2F5S - chains B and A of the 3 polymer chains in the assembly; structure by X-ray diffraction, 2.35 A resolution.

# Chain B
Molecule: 16-nt DNA strand
Sequence (16 nucleotides; each row starts with the number of its first residue; numbers below 1 keep their minus sign (DA-2 is residue -2)):
    -2 AGGTAGACTC GGACGC
Not modelled in the structure: -2 to -1, 12-13

# Chain A
Name: formamidopyrimidine-DNA glycosidase
Source organism: Geobacillus stearothermophilus
Notes: EC 3.2.2.23
UniProt: P84131 (P84131_BACST); residue numbers follow UniProt; this construct covers 1-274
Sequence (274 residues; numbered 1 to 274; the number before each row is that of its first residue):
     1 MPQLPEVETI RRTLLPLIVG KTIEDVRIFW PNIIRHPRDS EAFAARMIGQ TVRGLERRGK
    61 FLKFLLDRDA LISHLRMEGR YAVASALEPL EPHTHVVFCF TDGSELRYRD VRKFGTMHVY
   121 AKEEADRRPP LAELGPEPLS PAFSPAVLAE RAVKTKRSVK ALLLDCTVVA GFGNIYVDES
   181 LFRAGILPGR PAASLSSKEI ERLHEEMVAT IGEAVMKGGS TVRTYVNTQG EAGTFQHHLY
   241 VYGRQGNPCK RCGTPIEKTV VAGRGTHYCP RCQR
Not modelled in the structure: 1
Construct notes: engineered mutation Gln3 (Glu in P84131), Cys166 (Gln in P84131)
Ion coordination: Zn2+: Cys249, Cys252, Cys269, Cys272
What the authors report for this chain:
  - binding site for the 16-nt DNA strand: Phe114

# How chain B and chain A interact
Pairs across the interface (13):
  DT1(B) - Thr155(A)  hydrogen bond to the phosphate
  DT1(B) - Arg157(A)  salt bridge to the phosphate
  DT6(B) - Phe114(A)  stacking on the base
  DC7(B) - Trp30(A)  hydrogen bond to the phosphate
  DC7(B) - Asn32(A)  phosphate contact
  DC7(B) - Arg112(A)  hydrogen bond to the base
  DC7(B) - Lys113(A)  phosphate contact
  DC7(B) - Phe114(A)  base contact
  DG8(B) - Val111(A)  sugar contact
  DG8(B) - Arg112(A)  base contact
  DG8(B) - Lys113(A)  salt bridge to the phosphate
  DG9(B) - His93(A)  salt bridge to the phosphate
  DG9(B) - Val111(A)  sugar contact
Other interface residues (no listed pair), chain B (6 interface residues in all): DA2
Other interface residues (no listed pair), chain A (12 interface residues in all): Glu78, Lys154, Lys156

# Summary
6 residues of chain B face 12 of chain A across their interface, with 3 hydrogen bonds, 3 salt bridges and 1
aromatic stacking contact. Polar pairs include DC7(B)-Arg112(A), DT1(B)-Thr155(A) and DC7(B)-Trp30(A).
Cys249(A), Cys252(A), Cys269(A) and Cys272(A) coordinate Zn2+. The paper reports a binding site for the 16-nt
DNA strand at Phe114(A).
Here chain B is a 16-nt DNA strand and chain A is formamidopyrimidine-DNA glycosidase (Geobacillus
stearothermophilus). Entry 2F5S (Catalytically inactive (E3Q) MutM crosslinked to oxoG:C containing DNA CC1)
was determined by X-ray diffraction (same publication as 2F5N, 2F5O and 2F5Q).
